PDB entry 1DS2 | X-ray diffraction, 1.70 A resolution | chains E and I

[Chain E]
Protein: Proteinase B (sgpb)
Organism: Streptomyces griseus
Notes: EC 3.4.21.81
UniProt: P00777 (PRTB_STRGR); the construct lacks a stretch of the UniProt sequence and is renumbered around it, so the offset changes along the chain: 16-19 = UniProt 115-118; 29-34 = UniProt 119-124; 39-48 = UniProt 125-134; 49-60 = UniProt 139-150; 8 more segments
Amino-acid sequence (185 residues; row label = number of the first residue in the row; note: 50 numbers in that range are skipped by the numbering (no residue carries them; nothing is unmodelled there); a row labelled like 48A-48D holds insertion residues (48A, then the next letters in order)):
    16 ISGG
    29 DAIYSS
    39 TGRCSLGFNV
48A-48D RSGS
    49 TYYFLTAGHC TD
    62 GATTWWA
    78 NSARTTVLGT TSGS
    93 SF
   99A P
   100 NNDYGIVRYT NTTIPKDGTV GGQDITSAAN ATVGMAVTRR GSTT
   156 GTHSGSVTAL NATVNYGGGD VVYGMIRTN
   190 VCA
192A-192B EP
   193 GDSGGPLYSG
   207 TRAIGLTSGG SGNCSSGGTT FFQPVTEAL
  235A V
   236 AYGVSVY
Differences from the reference sequence: conflict Val235A (Ser292 in P00777)
UniProt features mapped onto this chain:
  - active site (Charge relay system): His57, Asp102, Ser195
Disulfide bonds: Cys42-Cys58, Cys191-Cys220

[Chain I]
Protein: Ovomucoid
Organism: Meleagris gallopavo
Notes: fragment: third domain (omtky3)
UniProt: P68390 (IOVO_MELGA); residues 6-56 here correspond to UniProt positions 135-185 (UniProt number = residue number + 129)
Amino-acid sequence (51 residues; row label = number of the first residue in the row):
     6 VDCSEYPKPA CTLEYRPLCG SDNKTYGNKC NFCNAVVESN GTLTLSHFGK C
Differences from the reference sequence: engineered mutation Leu18 (Leu147 in P68390)
Modified / non-standard residues: Leu18 (4-methyl-pentanoic acid-2-oxyl group; 1LU)
UniProt features mapped onto this chain:
  - glycosylation: Asn45 (N-linked (GlcNAc...) asparagine)
Disulfide bonds: Cys8-Cys38, Cys16-Cys35, Cys24-Cys56

[Chain E / chain I interface]
Residue-residue contacts (34):
  Thr39(E) - Arg21(I)  hydrogen bond (backbone-side chain)
  Gly40(E) - Tyr20(I)
  Arg41(E) - Glu19(I)
  Arg41(E) - Tyr20(I)  hydrogen bond (backbone-backbone)
  Cys42(E) - Glu19(I)
  His57(E) - Thr17(I)
  His57(E) - Leu18(I)
  His57(E) - Glu19(I)
  Val169(E) - Ala15(I)  hydrophobic
  Asn170(E) - Pro14(I)
  Tyr171(E) - Lys13(I)  hydrogen bond (backbone-side chain)
  Tyr171(E) - Ala15(I)
  Tyr171(E) - Cys16(I)
  Tyr171(E) - Thr17(I)
  Ala192(E) - Leu18(I)
  Glu192A(E) - Leu18(I)
  Pro192B(E) - Leu18(I)
  Pro192B(E) - Glu19(I)
  Pro192B(E) - Tyr20(I)
  Pro192B(E) - Gly32(I)
  Pro192B(E) - Asn36(I)
  Gly193(E) - Leu18(I)  hydrogen bond (backbone-backbone)
  Gly193(E) - Glu19(I)
  Gly193(E) - Tyr20(I)
  Asp194(E) - Leu18(I)  hydrogen bond (backbone-backbone)
  Ser195(E) - Leu18(I)  hydrogen bond (side chain-backbone)
  Ser195(E) - Glu19(I)  hydrogen bond (side chain-backbone)
  Ser214(E) - Thr17(I)
  Ser214(E) - Leu18(I)
  Gly215(E) - Cys16(I)
  Gly215(E) - Leu18(I)
  Gly216(E) - Ala15(I)
  Gly216(E) - Cys16(I)  hydrogen bond (backbone-backbone)
  Ser217(E) - Pro14(I)
Interface residues without a listed pair, chain E (22 interface residues in all): Cys58, Phe94, Gly172, Thr213
Interface residues without a listed pair, chain I (12 interface residues in all): Asn33

[In short]
22 residues of chain E face 12 of chain I across their interface; the contacts include 8 hydrogen bonds. Among
the polar pairs are Thr39(E)-Arg21(I), Tyr171(E)-Lys13(I) and Ser195(E)-Leu18(I). UniProt lists 3 active-site
residues on chain E.
Here chain E is Proteinase B (sgpb) (Streptomyces griseus) and chain I is Ovomucoid (Meleagris gallopavo).
Entry 1DS2 (Crystal structure of sgpb:omtky3-coo-LEU18I) was determined by X-ray diffraction (same publication
as 1DS3).
